PDB entry 3PC6 | X-ray diffraction, 1.90 A resolution | chains A and B

Chain A (and B):
Name: DNA repair protein XRCC1
Source organism: Mus musculus
Notes: fragment: XRCC1 second BRCT domain; chain B of this document is another copy of the same molecule, construct and numbering; everything in this record applies to it too
Reference sequence: Q60596 (XRCC1_MOUSE); residues 535-631 here = UniProt positions 535-631
Amino-acid sequence (104 residues; row label = number of the first residue in the row):
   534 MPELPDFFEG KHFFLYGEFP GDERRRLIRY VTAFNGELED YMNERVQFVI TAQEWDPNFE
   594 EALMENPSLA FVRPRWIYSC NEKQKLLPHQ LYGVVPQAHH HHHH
Disordered / not traced: 534-535, 635-637 (chain B: 534)
Construct notes: initiating methionine (534); expression tag (632-637)
From the paper describing this entry:
  - self-association interface (contacts with another copy of this molecule); pairs are residue here / residue on that copy: Asp539-Arg562 (hydrogen bond), Arg558-Glu570 (hydrogen bond), Arg558-Asn568 (hydrogen bond), Arg558-Gly569 (hydrogen bond)
  - conformationally variable residues (side-chain flip): Asp539

Chain A / chain B interface:
Residue-residue contacts - 26 pairs, chain A then chain B:
  Leu537(A) with Leu537(B), hydrophobic; Arg562(B); Tyr563(B), hydrophobic; Ala566(B), hydrophobic
  Pro538(A) with Arg562(B), hydrogen bond (backbone-side chain)
  Asp539(A) with Arg562(B)
  Arg558(A) with Asn568(B), hydrogen bond; Gly569(B), hydrogen bond (side chain-backbone); Glu570(B)
  Arg562(A) with Leu537(B); Pro538(B), hydrogen bond (side chain-backbone); Asp539(B), salt bridge; Thr565(B); Ala566(B), hydrogen bond (side chain-backbone); Asn568(B)
  Tyr563(A) with Leu537(B), hydrophobic
  Thr565(A) with Arg562(B); Thr565(B)
  Ala566(A) with Leu537(B), hydrophobic; Arg562(B), hydrogen bond (backbone-side chain); Ala566(B), hydrophobic
  Asn568(A) with Arg558(B), hydrogen bond; Arg562(B)
  Gly569(A) with Arg558(B), hydrogen bond (backbone-side chain)
  Glu570(A) with Arg558(B), salt bridge
  Gln617(A) with Pro535(B)
Other interface residues (no listed pair), chain A (14 interface residues in all): Ile561, Phe567
Other interface residues (no listed pair), chain B (14 interface residues in all): Ile561, Phe567

Overview:
Chain A and chain B each contribute 14 residues to their interface, with 8 hydrogen bonds and 2 salt bridges.
Polar pairs include Arg562(A)-Asp539(B), Glu570(A)-Arg558(B) and Pro538(A)-Arg562(B). From the paper:
conformational variability at Asp539(A); a self-association interface involving Asp539(A), Arg558(A) and
Arg562(A) among others.
Both chains are DNA repair protein XRCC1 (Mus musculus). Entry 3PC6 (X-ray crystal structure of the second
XRCC1 BRCT domain) was determined by X-ray diffraction together with 3PC7, 3PC8 and 3QVG from the same study.
